7C2K - chains C and D of the 6 polymer chains in the assembly; structure by electron microscopy, 2.93 A resolution.

== Chain C ==
Molecule: Non-structural protein 7
Source organism: Severe acute respiratory syndrome coronavirus 2
Reference sequence: P0DTD1 (R1AB_SARS2); residues 1-83 here correspond to UniProt positions 3860-3942 (UniProt number = residue number + 3859)
Chain sequence (85 residues; numbered -1 to 83; the number before each row is that of its first residue; numbers below 1 keep their minus sign (Gly-1 is residue -1)):
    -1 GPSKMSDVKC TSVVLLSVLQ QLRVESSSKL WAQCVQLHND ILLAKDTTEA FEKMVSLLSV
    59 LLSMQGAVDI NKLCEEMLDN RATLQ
Disordered / not traced: -1, 73-83
Sequence notes: expression tag (-1 to 0)

== Chain D ==
Molecule: Non-structural protein 8
Source organism: Severe acute respiratory syndrome coronavirus 2
Reference sequence: P0DTD1 (R1AB_SARS2); residues 1-198 here correspond to UniProt positions 3943-4140 (UniProt number = residue number + 3942)
Chain sequence (200 residues; numbered -1 to 198; the number before each row is that of its first residue; numbers below 1 keep their minus sign (Gly-1 is residue -1)):
    -1 GPAIASEFSS LPSYAAFATA QEAYEQAVAN GDSEVVLKKL KKSLNVAKSE FDRDAAMQRK
    59 LEKMADQAMT QMYKQARSED KRAKVTSAMQ TMLFTMLRKL DNDALNNIIN NARDGCVPLN
   119 IIPLTTAAKL MVVIPDYNTY KNTCDGTTFT YASALWEIQQ VVDADSKIVQ LSEISMDNSP
   179 NLAWPLIVTA LRANSAVKLQ
Disordered / not traced: -1 to 52, 192-198
Sequence notes: expression tag (-1 to 0)
What the authors report for this chain:
  - binding site for the 29-nt RNA strand: Arg80

== Interface between chain C and chain D ==
Contacting residue pairs - 48 pairs, chain C then chain D:
  Lys2(C) - Lys97(D)
  Lys2(C) - Leu98(D)  hydrogen bond (side chain-backbone)
  Asp5(C) - Lys97(D)  salt bridge
  Asp5(C) - Leu98(D)
  Val6(C) - Leu98(D)  hydrophobic
  Thr9(C) - Leu91(D)
  Thr9(C) - Met94(D)
  Thr9(C) - Leu95(D)
  Thr9(C) - Leu98(D)
  Val12(C) - Met87(D)
  Val12(C) - Leu91(D)  hydrophobic
  Val12(C) - Met94(D)  hydrophobic
  Leu13(C) - Leu91(D)  hydrophobic
  Val16(C) - Met87(D)  hydrophobic
  Val16(C) - Leu91(D)  hydrophobic
  Gln19(C) - Val83(D)
  Gln19(C) - Thr84(D)  hydrogen bond
  Gln19(C) - Met87(D)
  Leu28(C) - Ile119(D)  hydrophobic
  Gln31(C) - Ile119(D)
  Phe49(C) - Asn100(D)
  Met52(C) - Leu95(D)  hydrophobic
  Met52(C) - Leu103(D)
  Val53(C) - Ala102(D)  hydrophobic
  Val53(C) - Leu103(D)  hydrophobic
  Val53(C) - Ile106(D)  hydrophobic
  Ser54(C) - Ile119(D)
  Ser54(C) - Ile120(D)  hydrogen bond (side chain-backbone)
  Leu56(C) - Leu95(D)  hydrophobic
  Leu56(C) - Leu103(D)  hydrophobic
  Leu56(C) - Ile107(D)  hydrophobic
  Ser57(C) - Ile119(D)
  Ser57(C) - Ile120(D)  hydrogen bond (side chain-backbone)
  Val58(C) - Ile119(D)  hydrophobic
  Leu59(C) - Leu91(D)  hydrophobic
  Leu60(C) - Ile106(D)  hydrophobic
  Leu60(C) - Ala110(D)  hydrophobic
  Leu60(C) - Val115(D)
  Ser61(C) - Val115(D)
  Ser61(C) - Pro116(D)
  Asp67(C) - Phe92(D)
  Asp67(C) - Ile107(D)
  Asp67(C) - Ala110(D)
  Asp67(C) - Arg111(D)  hydrogen bond (side chain-backbone)
  Ile68(C) - Arg111(D)
  Lys70(C) - Ser85(D)  hydrogen bond (side chain-backbone)
  Lys70(C) - Gln88(D)
  Lys70(C) - Thr89(D)  hydrogen bond
Other interface residues (no listed pair), chain C (29 interface residues in all): Cys8, Ser15, Glu50, Lys51, Ala65, Leu71
Other interface residues (no listed pair), chain D (28 interface residues in all): Met90, Leu117, Leu122, Ala150, Arg190

== In short ==
Chain C and chain D form an interface of 29 and 28 residues respectively; the contacts include 7 hydrogen
bonds and 1 salt bridge. Polar pairs include Asp5(C)-Lys97(D), Lys2(C)-Leu98(D) and Gln19(C)-Thr84(D). The
paper reports a binding site for the 29-nt RNA strand at Arg80(D).
Chain C is Non-structural protein 7 and chain D is Non-structural protein 8, both from Severe acute
respiratory syndrome coronavirus 2; the structure, COVID-19 RNA-dependent RNA polymerase pre-translocated
catalytic complex, was determined by electron microscopy together with 7BZF from the same study.
